Entry 8TME (electron microscopy, 3.10 A resolution); this record covers chains A and B of the 7 polymer chains in the assembly.

== Chain A (and B) ==
Protein: Cobalt/magnesium transport protein CorA
From: Thermotoga maritima
Notes: chain B of this document is another copy of the same molecule, construct and numbering; everything in this record applies to it too
UniProtKB: Q9WZ31 (CORA_THEMA); residue numbers follow UniProt; this construct covers 1-351
Sequence (373 residues; each row starts with the number of its first residue; numbers below 1 keep their minus sign (Met-21 is residue -21)):
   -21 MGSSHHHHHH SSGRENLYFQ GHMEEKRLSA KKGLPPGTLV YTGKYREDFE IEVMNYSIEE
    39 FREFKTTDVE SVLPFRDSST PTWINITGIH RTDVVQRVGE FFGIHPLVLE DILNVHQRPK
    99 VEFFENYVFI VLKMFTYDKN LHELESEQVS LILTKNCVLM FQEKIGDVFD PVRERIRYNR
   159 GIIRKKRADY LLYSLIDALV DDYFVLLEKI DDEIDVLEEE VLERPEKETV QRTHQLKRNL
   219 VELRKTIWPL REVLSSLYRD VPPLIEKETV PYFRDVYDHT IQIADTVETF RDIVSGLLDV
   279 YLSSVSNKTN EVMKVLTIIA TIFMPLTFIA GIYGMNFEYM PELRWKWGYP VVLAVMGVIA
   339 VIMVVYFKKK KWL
Unresolved in the structure: -21 to 15, 351 (chain B: -21 to 0)
Sequence notes: initiating methionine (-21); expression tag (-20 to 0)
Curated features (UniProtKB/Swiss-Prot):
  - motif: Gly312 to Asn314 (Probable selectivity filter)
  - site: Asn288 (Essential for ion permeation), Leu294 (Important for closing the ion permeation pathway in the closed state), Thr295 (Threonine that confers selectivity for Co(2+) transport)
  - mutagenesis: Asp89 (D89F/K: Decreases ion transport), Asp253 (D253K: Increases protein stability. Decreases ion transport), Leu280 (L280A: Decreases ion transport), Asn288 (N288L: Abolishes Co(2+) uptake), Met291 (M291A: No effect on ion transport), Leu294 (L294A/V: Increases ion transport by suppression of an obstruction in the transmembrane ion permeation pathway), Thr295 (T295L: Strongly reduces Co(2+) uptake. Abolishes Co(2+) uptake; when associated with L-299; T295M: Strongly reduces Co(2+) uptake ...), Thr299 (T299L: Reduces Co(2+) uptake. Abolishes Co(2+) uptake; when associated with L-295; T299M: No effect on Co(2+) uptake; T299S: Abolishes Co(2+) uptake), Pro303 (P303A/G/I: Increases ion transport by suppression of a kink in the transmembrane ion permeation pathway), Thr305 (T305L: Abolishes Co(2+) uptake), Ile310 (I310A: Increases ion transport), Tyr311 (Y311A: Abolishes pentamerization. Abolishes ion transport; Y311F: No effect on pentamerization. No effect on ion transport), 7 further mutagenesis entries in UniProt

== Chain A / chain B interface ==
Pairs across the interface (52):
  Asp179(A) - Lys10(B)  salt bridge
  Phe182(A) - Lys10(B)
  Tyr236(A) - Arg5(B)
  Arg252(A) - Arg5(B)
  Asp253(A) - Ala8(B)
  Tyr255(A) - Arg5(B)
  Asp256(A) - Ser7(B)
  Asp256(A) - Ala8(B)
  His257(A) - Ala8(B)
  His257(A) - Lys10(B)
  Gln260(A) - Lys9(B)
  Gln260(A) - Lys10(B)  hydrogen bond (side chain-backbone)
  Ser281(A) - Val208(B)
  Ser281(A) - His212(B)
  Ser284(A) - Val283(B)
  Asn285(A) - Lys205(B)
  Asn288(A) - Thr287(B)
  Met291(A) - Met291(B)  hydrophobic
  Leu294(A) - Leu294(B)  hydrophobic
  Thr295(A) - Val290(B)
  Thr295(A) - Val293(B)
  Thr295(A) - Leu294(B)
  Ala298(A) - Leu294(B)  hydrophobic
  Met302(A) - Phe301(B)
  Met302(A) - Met302(B)  hydrophobic
  Pro303(A) - Phe301(B)  hydrophobic
  Phe306(A) - Phe301(B)  hydrophobic
  Phe306(A) - Leu304(B)  hydrophobic
  Phe306(A) - Thr305(B)
  Phe306(A) - Met334(B)  hydrophobic
  Ile310(A) - Leu331(B)  hydrophobic
  Ile310(A) - Met334(B)  hydrophobic
  Tyr311(A) - Tyr327(B)
  Met313(A) - Ala308(B)
  Met313(A) - Tyr311(B)  hydrophobic
  Met313(A) - Gly312(B)
  Asn314(A) - Tyr311(B)
  Asn314(A) - Gly312(B)  hydrogen bond (side chain-backbone)
  Asn314(A) - Met313(B)  hydrogen bond (side chain-backbone)
  Asn314(A) - Asn314(B)
  Asn314(A) - Glu320(B)
  Phe315(A) - Tyr311(B)  hydrophobic
  Phe315(A) - Glu320(B)
  Phe315(A) - Trp325(B)
  Phe315(A) - Gly326(B)
  Phe315(A) - Tyr327(B)  hydrophobic
  Phe315(A) - Val330(B)  hydrophobic
  Glu316(A) - Glu320(B)
  Glu316(A) - Leu321(B)
  Tyr317(A) - Trp325(B)  hydrophobic
  Pro319(A) - Tyr327(B)
  Trp350(A) - Val290(B)
Interface residues without a listed pair, chain A (37 interface residues in all): Arg237, Asp277, Lys292, Thr299, Gly309, Gly312, Glu320, Tyr344
Interface residues without a listed pair, chain B (38 interface residues in all): Met1, Leu6, Glu204, Tyr279, Leu280, Ile297, Ala298

== Overview ==
The interface between chain A and chain B involves 37 residues on one side and 38 on the other, with 3
hydrogen bonds and 1 salt bridge. Among the polar pairs are Asp179(A)-Lys10(B), Gln260(A)-Lys10(B) and
Asn314(A)-Gly312(B). UniProt lists 19 mutagenesis sites on chain A.
Both chains are Cobalt/magnesium transport protein CorA (Thermotoga maritima). Entry 8TME (Cryo-EM structure
of CorA in complex with conformation-specific synthetic antibody C18 and 100 uM MgCl2, State ...) was
determined by electron microscopy.
